5K9Q - chains A and C of the 12 polymer chains in the assembly; structure by X-ray diffraction, 2.50 A resolution.

# Chain A (and C)
Molecule: Hemagglutinin HA1
Source organism: Influenza A virus
Notes: chain C of this document is another copy of the same molecule, construct and numbering; everything in this record applies to it too
UniProtKB: Q91MA7 (HEMA_I68A4); residues 8-327 here correspond to UniProt positions 24-343 (UniProt number = residue number + 16)
Amino-acid sequence (320 residues; row label = number of the first residue in the row):
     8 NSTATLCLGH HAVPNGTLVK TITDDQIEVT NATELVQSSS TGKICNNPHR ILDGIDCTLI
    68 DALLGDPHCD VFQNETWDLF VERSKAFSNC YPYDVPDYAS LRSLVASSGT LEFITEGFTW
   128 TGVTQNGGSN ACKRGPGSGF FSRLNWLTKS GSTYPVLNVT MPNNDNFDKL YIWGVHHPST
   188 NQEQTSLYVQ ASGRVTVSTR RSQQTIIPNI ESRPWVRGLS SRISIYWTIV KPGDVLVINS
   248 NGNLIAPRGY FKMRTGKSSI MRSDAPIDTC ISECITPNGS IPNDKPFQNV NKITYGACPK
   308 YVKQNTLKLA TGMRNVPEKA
Differences from the reference sequence: conflict Glu218 (Gly234 in Q91MA7), Ala327 (Gln343 in Q91MA7)
Disulfides: Cys52-Cys277, Cys64-Cys76, Cys97-Cys139, Cys281-Cys305
Glycans and other covalent adducts: N-acetylglucosamine (NAG) linked to Asn22, Asn38, Asn81, Asn165, Asn285
Swiss-Prot annotation at these positions:
  - glycosylation (N-linked (GlcNAc...) asparagine): Asn8, Asn22, Asn38, Asn81, Asn165, Asn285

# Chain A / chain C interface
Contacting residue pairs - 7 pairs, chain A then chain C:
  Thr203(A) with Glu218(C), hydrogen bond
  Ser205(A) with Arg220(C), hydrogen bond
  Gln210(A) with Arg220(C)
  Thr212(A) with Asn216(C); Glu218(C)
  Ile214(A) with Asn216(C)
  Asn246(A) with Ser219(C)
Interface residues without a listed pair, chain A (9 interface residues in all): Arg201, Thr206, Val244
Interface residues without a listed pair, chain C (5 interface residues in all): Pro221

# In short
Chain A and chain C form an interface of 9 and 5 residues respectively, with 2 hydrogen bonds. Polar contacts
include Thr203(A)-Glu218(C) and Ser205(A)-Arg220(C). Covalently linked N-acetylglucosamine: at Asn22(A),
Asn38(A), Asn81(A), Asn165(A) and Asn285(A).
Both chains are Hemagglutinin HA1 (Influenza A virus). Entry 5K9Q (Crystal structure of multidonor
HV1-18-class broadly neutralizing Influenza A antibody 16.a.26 in complex with A/Hong Kong/1-4-MA21-1/1968
...) was determined by X-ray diffraction, deposited together with 5K9O.
